7OZJ - chains A and C of the 3 polymer chains in the assembly; structure by electron microscopy, 4.29 A resolution (low resolution: residue-level contacts below are approximate; hydrogen-bond / salt-bridge calls are withheld).

[Chain A]
Molecule: VP1
Organism: Human enterovirus 70
UniProtKB: P32537 (POLG_HE701); residues 1-306 here correspond to UniProt positions 562-867 (UniProt number = residue number + 561)
Chain sequence (306 residues; each row starts with the number of its first residue):
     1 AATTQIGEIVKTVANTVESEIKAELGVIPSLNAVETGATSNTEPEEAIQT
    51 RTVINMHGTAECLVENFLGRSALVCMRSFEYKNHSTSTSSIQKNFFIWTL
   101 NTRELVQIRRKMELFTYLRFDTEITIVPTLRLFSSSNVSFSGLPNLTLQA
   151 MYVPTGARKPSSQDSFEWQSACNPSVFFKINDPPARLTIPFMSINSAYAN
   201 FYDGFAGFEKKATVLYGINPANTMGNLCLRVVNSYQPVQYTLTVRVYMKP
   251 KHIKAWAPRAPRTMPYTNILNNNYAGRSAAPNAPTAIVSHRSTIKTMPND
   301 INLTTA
Not modelled in the structure: 1-58, 84-92, 134-142, 276-282, 291-306
UniProt features mapped onto this chain:
  - site: A306 (Cleavage)

[Chain C]
Molecule: VP3
Organism: Human enterovirus 70
UniProtKB: P32537 (POLG_HE701); residues 1-242 here correspond to UniProt positions 320-561 (UniProt number = residue number + 319)
Chain sequence (242 residues; each row starts with the number of its first residue):
     1 GVPTCLLPGSNQFLTTDDHSSAPAFPDFSPTPEMHIPGQVHSMLEIVQIE
    51 SMMEINNVNDASGVERLRVQISAQSDMDQLLFNIPLDIQLEGPLRNTLLG
   101 NISRYYTHWSGSLEMTFMFCGSFMTTGKLIICYTPPGGSSPTDRMQAMLA
   151 THVVWDFGLQSSITIIIPWISGSHYRMFNTDAKAINANVGYVTCFMQTNL
   201 VAPVGAADQCYIVGMVAAKKDFNLRLMRDSPDIGQSAILPEQ
Not modelled in the structure: 1, 73-78, 170-188, 234-242
UniProt features mapped onto this chain:
  - region: L239 to Q242 (Amphipathic alpha-helix)

[How chain A and chain C interact]
Contacting residue pairs - 94 pairs, chain A then chain C:
  T59(A) - N223(C)
  T59(A) - L224(C)
  A60(A) - R225(C)
  E61(A) - Y106(C)
  E61(A) - R225(C)
  E61(A) - L226(C)
  E61(A) - M227(C)
  C62(A) - S42(C)
  C62(A) - M43(C)
  C62(A) - L44(C)
  C62(A) - Y106(C)
  L63(A) - H41(C)
  V64(A) - H41(C)
  V64(A) - S42(C)
  V64(A) - M43(C)
  F67(A) - M43(C)
  F67(A) - Y105(C)
  F67(A) - Y106(C)
  F67(A) - M227(C)
  R70(A) - D229(C)
  S71(A) - T15(C)
  V106(A) - I233(C)
  Q107(A) - Y105(C)
  Q107(A) - S230(C)
  Q107(A) - I233(C)
  R110(A) - N101(C)
  R110(A) - Y105(C)
  R110(A) - I233(C)
  K111(A) - Y105(C)
  K111(A) - M227(C)
  K111(A) - D229(C)
  L114(A) - I102(C)
  F115(A) - V40(C)
  F115(A) - M43(C)
  F115(A) - I46(C)
  R119(A) - P30(C)
  R119(A) - T31(C)
  R119(A) - P32(C)
  R119(A) - E33(C)
  E123(A) - S21(C)
  T125(A) - F13(C)
  Y152(A) - F25(C)
  P174(A) - A24(C)
  P174(A) - F25(C)
  P183(A) - N11(C)
  P184(A) - F13(C)
  R186(A) - Q12(C)
  R186(A) - S21(C)
  L187(A) - A22(C)
  T188(A) - S21(C)
  T188(A) - A22(C)
  T188(A) - P23(C)
  T188(A) - A24(C)
  P190(A) - A24(C)
  F191(A) - F28(C)
  M192(A) - F25(C)
  M192(A) - F28(C)
  S193(A) - T31(C)
  I194(A) - T31(C)
  N195(A) - T31(C)
  S196(A) - P32(C)
  S196(A) - E33(C)
  S196(A) - M34(C)
  K249(A) - D17(C)
  K249(A) - H19(C)
  K254(A) - Q39(C)
  A255(A) - Q39(C)
  A255(A) - V40(C)
  W256(A) - E33(C)
  W256(A) - M34(C)
  W256(A) - I36(C)
  W256(A) - P37(C)
  W256(A) - G38(C)
  W256(A) - Q39(C)
  A257(A) - G38(C)
  P261(A) - L98(C)
  P261(A) - N101(C)
  T263(A) - N96(C)
  M264(A) - I233(C)
  P265(A) - I233(C)
  T285(A) - G63(C)
  A286(A) - R66(C)
  I287(A) - R95(C)
  I287(A) - N96(C)
  V288(A) - E54(C)
  V288(A) - R66(C)
  V288(A) - E91(C)
  V288(A) - G92(C)
  V288(A) - R95(C)
  V288(A) - N96(C)
  S289(A) - N57(C)
  S289(A) - E91(C)
  H290(A) - N57(C)
  H290(A) - N59(C)
Also at the interface, not in a pair above, chain A (53 interface residues in all): P154, I189, Y247, P258, R262, Y266
Also at the interface, not in a pair above, chain C (52 interface residues in all): T16, V58, S62

[Overview]
Chain A and chain C form an interface of 53 and 52 residues respectively.
Here chain A is VP1 and chain C is VP3, both from Human enterovirus 70. Entry 7OZJ (CryoEM structure of human
enterovirus 70 empty particle) was determined by electron microscopy, deposited together with 7OZK, 7OZL, 7OZI
and 7OPX.
